PDB entry 5O3V | X-ray diffraction, 2.17 A resolution | chains A and B of the 4 polymer chains in the assembly

[Chain A (and B)]
Name: Peptide cyclase 1
Source organism: Vaccaria hispanica
Notes: chain B of this document is another copy of the same molecule, construct and numbering; everything in this record applies to it too
Reference sequence: R4P353 (R4P353_9CARY); numbering as in UniProt (aligned over 1-724)
Amino-acid sequence (724 residues; each row starts with the number of its first residue):
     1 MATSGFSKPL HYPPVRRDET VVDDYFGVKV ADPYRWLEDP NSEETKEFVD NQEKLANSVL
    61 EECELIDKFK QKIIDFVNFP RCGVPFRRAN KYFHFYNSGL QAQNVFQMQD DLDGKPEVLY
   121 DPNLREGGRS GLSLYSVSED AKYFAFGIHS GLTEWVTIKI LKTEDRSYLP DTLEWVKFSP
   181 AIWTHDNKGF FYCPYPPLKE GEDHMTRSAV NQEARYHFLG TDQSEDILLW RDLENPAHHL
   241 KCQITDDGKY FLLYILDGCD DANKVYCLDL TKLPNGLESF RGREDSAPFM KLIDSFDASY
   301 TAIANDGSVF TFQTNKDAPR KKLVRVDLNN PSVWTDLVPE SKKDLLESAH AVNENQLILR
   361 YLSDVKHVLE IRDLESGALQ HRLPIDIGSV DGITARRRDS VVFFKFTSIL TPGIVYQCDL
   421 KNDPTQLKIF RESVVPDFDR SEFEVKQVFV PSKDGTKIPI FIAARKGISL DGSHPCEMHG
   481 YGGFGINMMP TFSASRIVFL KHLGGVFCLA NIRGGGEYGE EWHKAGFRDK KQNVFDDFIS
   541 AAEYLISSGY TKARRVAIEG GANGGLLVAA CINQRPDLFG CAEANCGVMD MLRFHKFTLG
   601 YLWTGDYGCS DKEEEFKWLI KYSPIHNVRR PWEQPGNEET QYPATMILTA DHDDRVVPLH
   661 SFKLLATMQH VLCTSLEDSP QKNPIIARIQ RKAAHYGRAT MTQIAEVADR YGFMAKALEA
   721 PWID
Not modelled in the structure: 1-3, 281-285
Sequence notes: engineered mutation Ala-562 (Ser in R4P353)
From the paper describing this entry:
  - conformationally variable residues (side-chain flip): Tyr-696
  - catalytic residues: Asp-653, His-695 (proposed by the authors, not directly observed)
  - mutagenesis - H695A: abolished catalytic activity on PresegB1
  - catalytic residues: Tyr-481, Asn-563 (citing earlier work)
  - mutagenesis - S493A, S495A, W603A, R655A, Y696G: decreased catalytic activity on PresgB1
  - mutagenesis - H695Q: decreased catalytic activity

[How chain A and chain B interact]
Pairs across the interface (17; chain A residue first):
  Lys-70(A) with Gln-71(B), hydrogen bond
  Gln-71(A) with Lys-70(B), hydrogen bond; Met-701(B), hydrogen bond
  Ile-74(A) with Met-701(B), hydrophobic
  Asp-75(A) with Met-701(B)
  Asn-78(A) with Leu-100(B), hydrogen bond (side chain-backbone)
  Ser-98(A) with Ser-98(B)
  Leu-100(A) with Asn-78(B), hydrogen bond (backbone-side chain); Leu-100(B), hydrophobic
  Asp-113(A) with Lys-115(B), hydrogen bond (backbone-side chain)
  Gly-114(A) with Lys-115(B)
  Lys-115(A) with Asp-113(B), hydrogen bond (side chain-backbone)
  Asp-437(A) with Glu-126(B); Gly-127(B)
  Met-701(A) with Gln-71(B); Ile-74(B), hydrophobic; Asp-75(B)
Also at the interface, not in a pair above, chain B (14 interface residues in all): Gln-101, Gly-114

[Overview]
12 residues of chain A face 14 of chain B across their interface; the contacts include 7 hydrogen bonds. Polar
contacts include Lys-70(A)/Gln-71(B), Gln-71(A)/Met-701(B) and Asn-78(A)/Leu-100(B). The paper reports
catalytic residues Asp-653(A), His-695(A) and Tyr-481(A) among others; S493A, S495A and W603A of chain A,
among others, reduce catalytic activity on PresgB1; 7 substitutions were tested in all.
Chain A and chain B are both Peptide cyclase 1 (Vaccaria hispanica); the structure, Structural
characterization of the fast and promiscuous macrocyclase from plant - PCY1-S562A bound to Presegetalin B1,
was determined by X-ray diffraction, deposited together with 5O3U and 5O3X.
